PDB entry 5CHZ | X-ray diffraction, 1.83 A resolution | chains A and D of the 4 polymer chains in the assembly

# Chain A
Protein: Methyl-CpG-binding domain protein 4
Organism: Homo sapiens
Notes: EC 3.2.2.-
UniProtKB: O95243 (MBD4_HUMAN); residue numbers follow UniProt; this construct covers 426-580
Amino-acid sequence (192 residues; each row starts with the number of its first residue):
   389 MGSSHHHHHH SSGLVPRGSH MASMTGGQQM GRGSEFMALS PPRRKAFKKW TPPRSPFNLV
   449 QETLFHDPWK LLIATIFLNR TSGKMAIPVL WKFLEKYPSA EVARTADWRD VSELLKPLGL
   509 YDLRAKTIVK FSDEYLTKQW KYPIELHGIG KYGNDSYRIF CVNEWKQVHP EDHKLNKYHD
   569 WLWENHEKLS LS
Unresolved in the structure: 389-437, 578-580
Sequence notes: initiating methionine (389); expression tag (390-425)
Metal / ion sites: Mg2+: Ile532, Leu534, Ile537 (shared with 1 residue of chain B)
UniProt features mapped onto this chain:
  - active site: Asp560
  - modified residue: Ser428 (Phosphoserine)
  - natural variant: Arg431 to Ser580 (deletion: In TPDS2), Arg468 (R468W: In UVM1), Arg546 to Ser580 (deletion: In TPDS2), Leu563 to Ser580 (deletion: In TPDS2 and UVM1), His567 (deletion: In TPDS2), Trp569 to Ser580 (deletion: In UVM1)
  - mutagenesis: Asp560 (D560A: Loss of DNA N-glycosylase activity)

# Chain D
Molecule: 12-mer DNA(G)
Sequence (12 nucleotides; each row starts with the number of its first residue):
     1 GCTGCGCGCT GG

# Chain A / chain D interface
Contacting residue pairs - 20 pairs, chain A then chain D:
  Arg468(A) with DC5(D), base contact; DG6(D), hydrogen bond to the base
  Thr469(A) with DG6(D), hydrogen bond to the base
  Lys472(A) with DT10(D), salt bridge to the phosphate
  Met473(A) with DG8(D), sugar contact; DC9(D), sugar contact
  Lys504(A) with DC7(D), sugar contact
  Pro505(A) with DC7(D), sugar contact; DG8(D), sugar contact
  Leu506(A) with DG6(D), hydrogen bond to the base; DC7(D), base contact
  Gly507(A) with DG6(D), base contact; DC7(D), hydrogen bond to the sugar
  Leu508(A) with DC5(D), base contact; DG6(D), hydrogen bond to the sugar
  Tyr509(A) with DG6(D), hydrogen bond to the phosphate; DC7(D), hydrogen bond to the phosphate
  Asp510(A) with DG6(D), hydrogen bond to the phosphate
  Leu511(A) with DC5(D), base contact; DG6(D), hydrogen bond to the phosphate
Interface residues without a listed pair, chain A (13 interface residues in all): Arg512
Interface residues without a listed pair, chain D (7 interface residues in all): DG4

# In short
The interface between chain A and chain D involves 13 residues on one side and 7 on the other, with 9 hydrogen
bonds and 1 salt bridge. Polar contacts include Arg468(A)-DG6(D), Thr469(A)-DG6(D) and Leu506(A)-DG6(D).
Here chain A is Methyl-CpG-binding domain protein 4 (Homo sapiens) and chain D is a 12-mer DNA(G). Entry 5CHZ
(Structure of wild-type human MBD4 bound to a G:T mismatch) was determined by X-ray diffraction.
